4UI3 - chains A and C; structure by X-ray diffraction, 2.00 A resolution.

== Chain A ==
Protein: Tankyrase-2
Organism: Homo sapiens
Notes: EC 2.4.2.30; fragment: c-terminal fragment, residues 946-1113
UniProtKB: Q9H2K2 (TNKS2_HUMAN); residues 946-1113 here = UniProt positions 946-1113
Chain sequence (191 residues; row label = number of the first residue in the row):
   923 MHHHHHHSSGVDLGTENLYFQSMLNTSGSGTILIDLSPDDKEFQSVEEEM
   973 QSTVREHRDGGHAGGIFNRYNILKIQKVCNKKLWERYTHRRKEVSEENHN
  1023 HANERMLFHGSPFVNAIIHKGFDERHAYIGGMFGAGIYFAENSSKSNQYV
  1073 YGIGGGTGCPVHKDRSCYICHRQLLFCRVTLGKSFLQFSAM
Not modelled in the structure: 923-951, 1113
Construct notes: expression tag (923-945)
Bound ions: Zn2+: C1081, H1084, C1089, C1092
Residues lining bound ligands: TA-26 (06R; 2-[4-(trifluoromethyl)phenyl]-3H-quinazolin-4-one): F1030, H1031, G1032, S1033, P1034, F1035, R1047, H1048, A1049, Y1050, Y1060, F1061, A1062, K1067, S1068, Y1071, I1075
Swiss-Prot annotation at these positions:
  - binding site (Zn(2+)): C1081, H1084, C1089, C1092
From the paper describing this entry:
  - binding site for TA-26: G1032, P1034, F1035, Y1050, S1068, I1075

== Chain C ==
Protein: Tankyrase-2
Organism: Homo sapiens
Notes: EC 2.4.2.30; fragment: c-terminal fragment, residues 1115-1162
UniProtKB: Q9H2K2 (TNKS2_HUMAN); residues 1115-1162 here = UniProt positions 1115-1162
Chain sequence (48 residues; row label = number of the first residue in the row):
  1115 MAHSPPGHHSVTGRPSVNGLALAEYVIYRGEQAYPEYLITYQIMRPEG
Not modelled in the structure: 1162

== Interface between chain A and chain C ==
Pairs across the interface (160; chain A residue first):
  L955(A) with L1152(C), hydrophobic
  L958(A) with Y1151(C), hydrophobic
  E964(A) with Y1151(C), hydrogen bond
  V968(A) with Y1151(C), hydrophobic; I1153(C), hydrophobic
  M972(A) with Y1155(C), hydrophobic
  R977(A) with N1132(C); L1134(C); A1135(C)
  R980(A) with V1131(C)
  G986(A) with I1157(C)
  I988(A) with M1158(C); P1160(C)
  F989(A) with I1157(C), hydrophobic; M1158(C)
  N990(A) with P1160(C)
  R991(A) with I1157(C); M1158(C), hydrogen bond (backbone-backbone); E1161(C), salt bridge
  Y992(A) with Y1155(C), hydrophobic; Q1156(C); M1158(C)
  N993(A) with Y1155(C); Q1156(C), hydrogen bond (backbone-backbone); M1158(C)
  I994(A) with T1154(C); Y1155(C), hydrophobic
  L995(A) with T1154(C), hydrogen bond (backbone-backbone); Y1155(C); Q1156(C)
  K996(A) with L1152(C); I1153(C); T1154(C), hydrogen bond (backbone-backbone)
  I997(A) with L1152(C)
  Q998(A) with E1150(C); Y1151(C); L1152(C), hydrogen bond (backbone-backbone)
  K999(A) with E1150(C); Y1151(C)
  V1000(A) with Y1148(C), hydrogen bond (backbone-side chain); P1149(C); E1150(C), hydrogen bond (backbone-backbone)
  C1001(A) with Y1148(C)
  N1002(A) with Y1148(C), hydrogen bond (backbone-side chain)
  L1005(A) with Y1148(C)
  W1006(A) with Y1148(C); E1150(C)
  R1008(A) with E1145(C)
  Y1009(A) with E1145(C); Q1146(C); A1147(C); Y1148(C)
  R1012(A) with H1123(C); R1143(C); E1145(C); Q1146(C), hydrogen bond
  V1016(A) with H1123(C)
  E1019(A) with H1123(C), salt bridge
  R1027(A) with Y1139(C), hydrogen bond
  L1029(A) with Y1139(C), hydrophobic
  V1036(A) with L1152(C), hydrophobic
  F1044(A) with G1144(C); A1147(C), hydrophobic
  E1046(A) with M1115(C)
  A1049(A) with M1115(C), hydrophobic
  F1055(A) with V1125(C), hydrophobic; G1127(C); V1140(C), hydrophobic; Y1142(C), hydrogen bond (backbone-side chain)
  A1057(A) with M1115(C); A1116(C), hydrogen bond (backbone-backbone); Y1142(C)
  G1058(A) with V1140(C); I1141(C); Y1142(C)
  I1059(A) with M1115(C), hydrophobic; Y1139(C); V1140(C); I1141(C), hydrogen bond (backbone-backbone); G1144(C)
  Y1060(A) with Y1139(C); V1140(C), hydrophobic
  F1061(A) with E1138(C); Y1139(C), hydrogen bond (backbone-backbone); I1141(C), hydrophobic; A1147(C), hydrophobic
  A1062(A) with A1137(C)
  E1063(A) with L1136(C); A1137(C), hydrogen bond (backbone-backbone); Y1139(C), hydrogen bond
  N1064(A) with A1135(C); L1136(C), hydrogen bond (side chain-backbone)
  K1067(A) with E1138(C)
  N1069(A) with Y1155(C), hydrogen bond; I1157(C)
  V1072(A) with Y1155(C)
  S1088(A) with I1157(C)
  C1089(A) with I1157(C)
  Y1090(A) with Q1156(C); I1157(C); M1158(C); R1159(C)
  I1091(A) with Q1156(C), hydrogen bond (backbone-side chain)
  C1092(A) with Q1156(C)
  H1093(A) with Y1155(C)
  R1094(A) with I1153(C); T1154(C); Y1155(C), hydrogen bond (backbone-backbone); I1157(C)
  Q1095(A) with L1152(C); I1153(C); T1154(C), hydrogen bond; Y1155(C)
  L1096(A) with Y1151(C); L1152(C); I1153(C), hydrogen bond (backbone-backbone); Y1155(C)
  L1097(A) with P1149(C), hydrophobic; Y1151(C); L1152(C), hydrophobic
  F1098(A) with E1150(C), hydrogen bond (backbone-backbone); Y1151(C), hydrogen bond (backbone-backbone); I1153(C), hydrophobic
  C1099(A) with Y1148(C); P1149(C), hydrophobic
  R1100(A) with A1147(C); Y1148(C), hydrogen bond (backbone-backbone); E1150(C), salt bridge
  V1101(A) with I1141(C), hydrophobic; Q1146(C)
  T1102(A) with I1141(C); Q1146(C), hydrogen bond (backbone-backbone)
  L1103(A) with H1123(C); S1124(C), hydrogen bond (backbone-side chain); Y1139(C), hydrophobic
  G1104(A) with H1123(C)
  K1105(A) with G1121(C); H1122(C); H1123(C), hydrogen bond (backbone-backbone); S1124(C)
  S1106(A) with H1122(C); S1124(C), hydrogen bond; V1125(C); T1126(C), hydrogen bond
  F1107(A) with P1119(C), hydrophobic; H1122(C); S1124(C), hydrogen bond (backbone-backbone); V1125(C); T1126(C), hydrogen bond (backbone-backbone)
  L1108(A) with T1126(C); R1128(C)
  Q1109(A) with T1126(C), hydrogen bond (backbone-backbone); G1127(C); R1128(C), hydrogen bond (backbone-backbone)
  F1110(A) with R1128(C)
  S1111(A) with R1128(C), hydrogen bond (side chain-backbone); P1129(C); S1130(C), hydrogen bond (backbone-backbone)
  A1112(A) with S1130(C); V1131(C), hydrophobic
Interface residues without a listed pair, chain A (83 interface residues in all): T975, E978, G987, E1015, N1020, M1028, F1030, I1039, I1040, D1045

== Summary ==
Chain A and chain C form an interface of 83 and 43 residues respectively, with 37 hydrogen bonds and 3 salt
bridges. Polar contacts include R991(A)-E1161(C), E1019(A)-H1123(C) and R1100(A)-E1150(C). Bound to chain A:
TA-26. UniProt lists 4 Zn2+-binding residues on chain A. From the paper: a binding site for TA-26 at G1032(A),
P1034(A) and F1035(A) among others.
Chain A is Tankyrase-2 and chain C is Tankyrase-2, both from Homo sapiens; the structure, Crystal structure of
human tankyrase 2 in complex with TA-26, was determined by X-ray diffraction together with 4UI4, 4UI5, 4UI6,
4UI7 and 4UI8 from the same study.
